Entry 5W3L (electron microscopy, 2.71 A resolution); this record covers chains B and E of the 6 polymer chains in the assembly.

[Chain B]
Protein: viral protein 3
From: Human rhinovirus 14
UniProt: P03303 (POLG_HRV14); residues 1-236 here correspond to UniProt positions 332-567 (UniProt number = residue number + 331)
Chain sequence (236 residues; each row starts with the number of its first residue):
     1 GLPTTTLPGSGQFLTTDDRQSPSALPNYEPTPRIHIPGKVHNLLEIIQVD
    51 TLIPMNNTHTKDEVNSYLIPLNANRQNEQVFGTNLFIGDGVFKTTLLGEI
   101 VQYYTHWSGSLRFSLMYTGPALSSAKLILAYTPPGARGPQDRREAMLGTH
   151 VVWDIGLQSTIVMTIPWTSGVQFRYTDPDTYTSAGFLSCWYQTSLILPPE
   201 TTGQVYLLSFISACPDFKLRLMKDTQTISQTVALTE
Curated features (UniProtKB/Swiss-Prot):
  - region: Ala-233 to Glu-236 (Amphipathic alpha-helix)

[Chain E]
Protein: C5 antibody variable heavy domain
From: Mus musculus
Notes: antibody fragment or engineered binder
Chain sequence (116 residues; numbered 1 to 116; the number before each row is that of its first residue):
     1 AVQLAESGPALVAPSQALSITCTVAGFSLTAYGVAWVRQPPGAGLEWLGA
    51 IWAAGATDYNAALKSRASIAKDNSKSQVFLAMASLATADTAAYYCAREWD
   101 AYGDYWGQGTTVTVSA
Cystine bridges: Cys-22/Cys-95

[Chain B / chain E interface]
Contacting residue pairs (11):
  Asn-74(B) / Trp-52(E)
  Asn-74(B) / Ala-56(E)
  Asn-74(B) / Thr-57(E)  hydrogen bond (side chain-backbone)
  Asn-74(B) / Asp-58(E)  hydrogen bond
  Arg-75(B) / Trp-52(E)
  Arg-75(B) / Glu-98(E)  salt bridge
  Gln-76(B) / Ala-54(E)
  Asn-77(B) / Ala-54(E)
  Glu-78(B) / Trp-52(E)
  Glu-78(B) / Ala-53(E)  hydrogen bond (side chain-backbone)
  Glu-78(B) / Ala-54(E)
Other interface residues (no listed pair), chain B (6 interface residues in all): Thr-58
Other interface residues (no listed pair), chain E (8 interface residues in all): Asp-100

[Overview]
The interface between chain B and chain E involves 6 residues on one side and 8 on the other, with 3 hydrogen
bonds and 1 salt bridge. Polar pairs include Arg-75(B)/Glu-98(E), Asn-74(B)/Thr-57(E) and Asn-74(B)/Asp-58(E).
Here chain B is viral protein 3 (Human rhinovirus 14) and chain E is C5 antibody variable heavy domain (Mus
musculus). Entry 5W3L (CryoEM structure of rhinovirus B14 in complex with C5 Fab (4 degrees Celsius, molar
ratio 1:3 ...) was determined by electron microscopy (same publication as 5W3E, 5W3M and 5W3O).
